7NKG - chains A and E of the 6 polymer chains in the assembly; structure by X-ray diffraction, 1.60 A resolution.

# Chain A
Protein: Methyl-coenzyme M reductase alpha subunit
Source organism: Methermicoccus shengliensis DSM 18856
Notes: EC 2.8.4.1; engineered mutation(s): wild-type
Chain sequence (569 residues; numbered 1 to 569; the number before each row is that of its first residue):
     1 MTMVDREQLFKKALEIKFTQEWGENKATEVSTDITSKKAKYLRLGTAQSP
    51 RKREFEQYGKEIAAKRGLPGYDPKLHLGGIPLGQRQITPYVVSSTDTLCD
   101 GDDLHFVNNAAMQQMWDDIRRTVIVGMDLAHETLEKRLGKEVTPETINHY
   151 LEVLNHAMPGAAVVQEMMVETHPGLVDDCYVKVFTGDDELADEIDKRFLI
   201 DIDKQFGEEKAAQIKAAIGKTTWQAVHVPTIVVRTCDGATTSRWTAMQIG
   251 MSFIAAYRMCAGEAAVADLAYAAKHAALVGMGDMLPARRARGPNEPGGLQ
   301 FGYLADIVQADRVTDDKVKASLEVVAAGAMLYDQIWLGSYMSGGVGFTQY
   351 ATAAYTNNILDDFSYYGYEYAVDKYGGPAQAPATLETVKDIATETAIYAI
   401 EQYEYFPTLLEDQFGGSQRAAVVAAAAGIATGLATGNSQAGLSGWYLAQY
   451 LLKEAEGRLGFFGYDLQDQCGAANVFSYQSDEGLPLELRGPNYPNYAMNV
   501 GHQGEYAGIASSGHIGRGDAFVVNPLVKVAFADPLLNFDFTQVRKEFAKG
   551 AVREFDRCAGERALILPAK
Not modelled in the structure: 1-4, 569
Modified / non-standard residues: His275 (N1-methylated histidine; MHS); Arg289 (5-methyl-arginine; AGM); Gly463 (thioglycin; GL3)
Ion coordination: factor 430 Ni: Gln165 (together with 1-thioethanesulfonic acid); K+: Val233, Arg234, Cys236 (shared with 3 residues of chain D)
Ligand contacts:
  - 1-thioethanesulfonic acid (COM): Tyr350, Phe461, Phe462, Gly463
  - factor 430 (F43), molecule 1: Ala161, Ala162, Val163, Val164, Gln165, Met168, Val169, Met247, Gln248, Met251, Ile254, Ala261, Gly262
  - factor 430 (F43), molecule 2: Gly343, Gly344, Val345, Gly346, Phe347, Thr348, Gln349, Tyr350, Phe414, Gly415, Gln418, Gly460, Phe461
  - Coenzyme B (TP7), molecule 1: Arg243, Lys274, His275
  - Coenzyme B (TP7), molecule 2: Arg288, Arg289, Leu337, Met341, Ser342, Phe347, Phe461, Ala497, Met498, Asn499, Val500
Reported in the primary citation:
  - post-translational modification sites: His275, Arg289, Gly463
  - binding site for factor 430: Tyr350

# Chain E
Protein: Methyl-coenzyme M reductase beta subunit
Source organism: Methermicoccus shengliensis DSM 18856
Notes: EC 2.8.4.1; engineered mutation(s): wild-type
Chain sequence (433 residues; row label = number of the first residue in the row):
     1 MSDKVDIYSDRGKLLASDVDIMDLAPTRNRAIRTIIHDTKRTAAVNLGGI
    51 EKALANGRIGKVKKIPGKEMKLDIVANAERLAERVKELVQVNEGDDTTVE
   101 VLAGGKFLKVQVPSARLESGAEYVSSITASAAAITQAIIELFDVGIFDAC
   151 MVKAAVWGDYPQTIGLNGGNVSSILEIPQKDEGLGFTLRNIMANHIAAIT
   201 QRNAMNAAALSSILEQCGEFEMGNAIGMFERHQLLGLAYQGLNANNIVYE
   251 TVKEQGKSGTIGTVVHSIVERALEDGVISVDKVAPSGYKFYKANDVMLWN
   301 AYAAAGSLAATMVNCGAARAAQCVSSTLLYFNDLLEKETGLPGCDYGKVQ
   351 GTAVGFSFFSHSIYGGGGPGVFNGNHIVTRHSRGFAIPCVAAAVALDAGT
   401 QMFSPEMTSAVVGTVYGSIPEFREPIKTVAASL
Not modelled in the structure: 1
Ligand contacts:
  - 1-thioethanesulfonic acid (COM): Phe358, Ser362, Tyr364
  - factor 430 (F43): Ser362, Ile363, Tyr364
  - Coenzyme B (TP7): Phe358, Phe359, Tyr364, Gly365, Gly366, His376, Ile377, Val378

# Interface between chain A and chain E
Contacting residue pairs (108; chain A residue first):
  Leu129(A) with Phe403(E), hydrophobic
  Glu132(A) with Met402(E)
  Thr133(A) with Met402(E)
  Lys136(A) with Gly399(E), hydrogen bond (side chain-backbone); Met402(E)
  Arg137(A) with Gln322(E), hydrogen bond; Thr400(E), hydrogen bond (side chain-backbone); Gln401(E)
  Gln213(A) with Pro66(E)
  Ala217(A) with Arg58(E), hydrogen bond (backbone-side chain); Lys64(E)
  Met247(A) with Ile363(E); Tyr364(E), hydrophobic
  Met251(A) with Ile363(E), hydrophobic
  Ile254(A) with Ile363(E), hydrophobic
  Gly262(A) with His361(E)
  Glu263(A) with His361(E), hydrogen bond (backbone-backbone)
  Ala264(A) with Gln322(E); Ser360(E); His361(E)
  Val266(A) with Ser362(E); Ile363(E), hydrophobic
  Ala267(A) with Ser360(E); His361(E); Ser362(E); Gly367(E)
  Asp268(A) with Gly368(E); Met402(E); Phe403(E)
  Ala270(A) with Ser362(E); Ile363(E)
  Tyr271(A) with Gly366(E); Val371(E), hydrophobic; Phe403(E), hydrophobic
  Lys274(A) with Tyr364(E), hydrogen bond (side chain-backbone); Gly365(E)
  His275(A) with Lys61(E), hydrogen bond (backbone-side chain)
  Ala276(A) with Lys61(E), hydrogen bond (backbone-side chain); Phe403(E), hydrophobic
  Leu278(A) with Lys61(E), hydrogen bond (backbone-side chain)
  Val279(A) with Val62(E), hydrophobic
  Asp283(A) with Thr163(E); Asn167(E)
  Met284(A) with Ile164(E), hydrophobic
  Leu285(A) with Ile164(E)
  Pro286(A) with Ile164(E)
  Gly297(A) with Gln162(E), hydrogen bond (backbone-side chain)
  Gly298(A) with Gln162(E)
  Gln300(A) with Lys63(E), hydrogen bond; Asp159(E), hydrogen bond; Gln162(E)
  Tyr303(A) with Lys63(E)
  Ala383(A) with Phe147(E)
  Thr384(A) with Phe147(E)
  Leu385(A) with Phe147(E)
  Asn437(A) with Lys68(E); Phe147(E)
  Ala440(A) with Phe147(E), hydrophobic
  Phe476(A) with Ile146(E); Phe147(E), hydrophobic
  Tyr478(A) with Thr135(E); Gln136(E), hydrogen bond; Ile139(E), hydrophobic; Lys153(E)
  Gln479(A) with Lys153(E)
  Ser480(A) with Lys153(E), hydrogen bond (backbone-side chain); Trp157(E); Tyr160(E)
  Asp481(A) with Tyr160(E); Pro161(E)
  Gly483(A) with Lys153(E), hydrogen bond (backbone-side chain); Tyr160(E); Pro161(E)
  Leu484(A) with Gly158(E); Asp159(E); Tyr160(E)
  Pro485(A) with Cys150(E); Met151(E), hydrophobic; Ala154(E)
  Glu487(A) with Ile65(E); Lys68(E)
  Leu488(A) with Ile59(E), hydrophobic; Lys63(E); Asp159(E); Gln162(E)
  Gly490(A) with Gln162(E), hydrogen bond (backbone-side chain)
  Pro491(A) with Gln162(E)
  Asn492(A) with Pro161(E); Gln162(E), hydrogen bond (side chain-backbone)
  Tyr493(A) with Pro161(E), hydrophobic; Gln162(E), hydrogen bond (backbone-side chain)
  Pro494(A) with Pro161(E)
  His514(A) with Ile65(E); Pro66(E)
  Arg517(A) with Pro66(E); Gly67(E)
  Asp519(A) with Pro66(E)
  Phe521(A) with Lys64(E); Pro66(E)
  Val522(A) with Lys64(E); Ile65(E); Pro66(E)
  Val523(A) with Lys63(E); Lys64(E), hydrogen bond (backbone-backbone); Ile65(E), hydrophobic
  Asn524(A) with Val62(E)
  Pro525(A) with Val62(E)
  Leu526(A) with Val62(E), hydrophobic
Also at the interface, not in a pair above, chain A (69 interface residues in all): Trp223, Gly250, Ala272, Ala277, Leu299, Val388, Gln439, Glu482, Arg489
Also at the interface, not in a pair above, chain E (46 interface residues in all): Ala149, Phe359

# In short
The interface between chain A and chain E involves 69 residues on one side and 46 on the other; the contacts
include 19 hydrogen bonds. Polar pairs include Lys136(A)-Gly399(E), Arg137(A)-Gln322(E) and
Arg137(A)-Thr400(E). The paper reports a binding site for factor 430 at Tyr350(A); modification sites
His275(A), Arg289(A) and Gly463(A).
Here chain A is Methyl-coenzyme M reductase alpha subunit and chain E is Methyl-coenzyme M reductase beta
subunit, both from Methermicoccus shengliensis DSM 18856. Entry 7NKG (Methyl-coenzyme M reductase from
Methermicoccus shengliensis at 1.6-A resolution) was determined by X-ray diffraction.
